2C9T - chains B and H of the 18 polymer chains in the assembly; structure by X-ray diffraction, 2.25 A resolution.

# Chain B (and H)
Name: Soluble acetylcholine receptor
Source organism: Aplysia californica
Notes: chain H of this document is another copy of the same molecule, construct and numbering; everything in this record applies to it too
UniProtKB: Q8WSF8 (Q8WSF8_APLCA); residues 1-217 here correspond to UniProt positions 20-236 (UniProt number = residue number + 19)
Amino-acid sequence (217 residues; numbered 1 to 217; the number before each row is that of its first residue):
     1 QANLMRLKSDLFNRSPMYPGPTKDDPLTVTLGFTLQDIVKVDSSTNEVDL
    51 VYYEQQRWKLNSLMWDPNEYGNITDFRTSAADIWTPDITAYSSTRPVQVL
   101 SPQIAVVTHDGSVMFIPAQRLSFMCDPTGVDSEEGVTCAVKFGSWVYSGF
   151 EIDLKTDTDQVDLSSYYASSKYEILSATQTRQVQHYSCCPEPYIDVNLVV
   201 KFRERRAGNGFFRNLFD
Disordered / not traced: 206-217
Cystine bridges: C125-C138, C188-C189
Construct notes: conflict V41 (Ala60 in Q8WSF8), V136 (Ala155 in Q8WSF8)
From the paper describing this entry:
  - specificity-determining residues: Q55, D75, V106, T108, M114, I116 (proposed by the authors, not directly observed)

# Chain B / chain H interface
Contacting residue pairs (15):
  N3(B) - E69(H)
  M5(B) - R14(H)
  R6(B) - R6(H)
  R6(B) - D10(H)
  R6(B) - R14(H)
  R6(B) - E69(H)  salt bridge
  R6(B) - Y70(H)
  D10(B) - R6(H)  salt bridge
  R14(B) - R6(H)
  N68(B) - N68(H)
  E69(B) - N3(H)
  E69(B) - R6(H)  salt bridge
  E69(B) - E69(H)
  Y70(B) - R6(H)
  G71(B) - E69(H)
Other interface residues (no listed pair), chain H (8 interface residues in all): G71

# In short
9 residues of chain B face 8 of chain H across their interface, with 3 salt bridges. Among the polar pairs are
R6(B)-E69(H) and D10(B)-R6(H). From the paper: specificity determinants Q55(B), D75(B) and V106(B) among
others.
Both chains are Soluble acetylcholine receptor (Aplysia californica). Entry 2C9T (Crystal Structure Of
Acetylcholine Binding Protein (AChBP) From Aplysia Californica In Complex With alpha-Conotoxin ImI) was
determined by X-ray diffraction.
